PDB entry 2V68 | X-ray diffraction, 2.30 A resolution | chains A and C of the 16 polymer chains in the assembly

== Chain A (and C) ==
Protein: Ribulose bisphosphate carboxylase large chain
Source organism: Chlamydomonas reinhardtii
Notes: EC 4.1.1.39; chain C of this document is another copy of the same molecule, construct and numbering; everything in this record applies to it too
UniProtKB: P00877 (RBL_CHLRE); residues 1-475 here = UniProt positions 1-475
Sequence (475 residues; row label = number of the first residue in the row):
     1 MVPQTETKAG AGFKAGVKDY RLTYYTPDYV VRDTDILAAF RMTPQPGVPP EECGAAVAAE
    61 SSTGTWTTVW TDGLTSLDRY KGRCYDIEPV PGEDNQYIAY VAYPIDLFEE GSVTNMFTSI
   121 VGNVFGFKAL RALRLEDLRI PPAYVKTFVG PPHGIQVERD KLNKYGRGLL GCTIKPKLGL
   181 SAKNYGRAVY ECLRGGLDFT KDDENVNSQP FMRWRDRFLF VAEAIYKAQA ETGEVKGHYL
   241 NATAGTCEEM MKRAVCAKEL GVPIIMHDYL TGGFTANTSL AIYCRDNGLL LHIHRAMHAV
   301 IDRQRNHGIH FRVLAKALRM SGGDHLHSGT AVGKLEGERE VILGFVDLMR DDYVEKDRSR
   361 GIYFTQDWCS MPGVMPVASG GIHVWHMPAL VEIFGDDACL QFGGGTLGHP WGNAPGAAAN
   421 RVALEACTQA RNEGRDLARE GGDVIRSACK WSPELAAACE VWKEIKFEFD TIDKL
Not modelled in the structure: 1-9 (chain C: 1-8)
Modified residues: Pro104, Pro151 (4-hydroxyproline; HYP); Lys201 (lysine nz-carboxylic acid; KCX); Cys256, Cys369 (s-methylcysteine; SMC)
Differences from the reference sequence: conflict Pro46 (Leu in P00877); engineered mutation Ala331 (Val in P00877), Ile342 (Thr in P00877)
Ion coordination: Mg2+: Lys201, Asp203, Glu204 (together with 2-carboxyarabinitol-1,5-diphosphate)
Ligand contacts:
  - 2-carboxyarabinitol-1,5-diphosphate (CAP), molecule 1: Glu60, Thr65, Trp66, Asn123
  - 2-carboxyarabinitol-1,5-diphosphate (CAP), molecule 2: Thr173, Lys175, Lys177, Lys201, Asp203, Glu204, His294, Arg295, His298, His327, Lys334, Leu335, Ser379, Gly380, Gly381, Gln401, Phe402, Gly403, Gly404

== How chain A and chain C interact ==
Contacting residue pairs (17):
  Lys146(A) - Pro210(C)
  His153(A) - Asp216(C)  salt bridge
  Gln156(A) - Ser181(C)
  Val157(A) - Asp216(C)
  Asp160(A) - Lys183(C)
  Asp160(A) - Phe220(C)
  Lys161(A) - Asp216(C)  salt bridge
  Lys161(A) - Phe220(C)
  Asn163(A) - Lys183(C)
  Tyr165(A) - Lys183(C)  hydrogen bond
  Arg285(A) - Arg213(C)
  Arg285(A) - Arg215(C)
  Asp286(A) - Arg215(C)  hydrogen bond (backbone-side chain)
  Asp286(A) - Lys252(C)  salt bridge
  Asn287(A) - Arg215(C)
  Gly288(A) - Arg215(C)
  Ser370(A) - Pro210(C)
Also at the interface, not in a pair above, chain C (9 interface residues in all): Phe211

== In short ==
13 residues of chain A and 9 residues of chain C are in contact; the contacts include 2 hydrogen bonds and 3
salt bridges. Polar pairs include His153(A)-Asp216(C), Lys161(A)-Asp216(C) and Asp286(A)-Lys252(C). Chain A
binds 2-carboxyarabinitol-1,5-diphosphate. The Mg2+ site is built by Lys201(A), Asp203(A) and Glu204(A).
Both chains are Ribulose bisphosphate carboxylase large chain (Chlamydomonas reinhardtii). Entry 2V68 (Crystal
structure of Chlamydomonas reinhardtii Rubisco with large- subunit mutations V331A, T342I) was determined by
X-ray diffraction (same publication as 2V67, 2V63, 2V69 and 2V6A).
